Entry 1HYS (X-ray diffraction, 3.00 A resolution); this record covers chains A and B of the 6 polymer chains in the assembly.

# Chain A
Protein: HIV-1 reverse transcriptase
Source organism: Human immunodeficiency virus 1
Notes: EC 2.7.7.49; fragment: p66
UniProt: P03366 (POL_HV1B1); residues 1-553 here correspond to UniProt positions 168-720 (UniProt number = residue number + 167)
Amino-acid sequence (553 residues; numbered 1 to 553; the number before each row is that of its first residue):
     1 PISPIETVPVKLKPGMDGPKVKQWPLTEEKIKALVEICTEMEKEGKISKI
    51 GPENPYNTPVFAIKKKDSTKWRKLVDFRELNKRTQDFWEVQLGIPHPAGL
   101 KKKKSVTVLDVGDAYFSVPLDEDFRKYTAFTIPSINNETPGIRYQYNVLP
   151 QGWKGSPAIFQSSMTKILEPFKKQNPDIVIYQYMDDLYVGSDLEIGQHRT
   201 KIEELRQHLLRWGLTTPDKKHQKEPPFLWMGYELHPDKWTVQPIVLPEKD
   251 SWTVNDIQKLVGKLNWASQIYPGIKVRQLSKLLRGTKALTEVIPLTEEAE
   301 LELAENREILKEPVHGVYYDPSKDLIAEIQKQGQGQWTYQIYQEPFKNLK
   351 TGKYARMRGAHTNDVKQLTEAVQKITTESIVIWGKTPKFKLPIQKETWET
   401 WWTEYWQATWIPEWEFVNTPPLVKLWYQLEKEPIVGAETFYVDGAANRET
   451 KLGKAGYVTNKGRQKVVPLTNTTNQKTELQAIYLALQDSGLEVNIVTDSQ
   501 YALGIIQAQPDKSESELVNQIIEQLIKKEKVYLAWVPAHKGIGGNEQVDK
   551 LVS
Construct notes: engineered mutation Ser-280 (Cys447 in P03366)
From the paper describing this entry:
  - binding site for the 22-nt DNA strand: Gly-359, Ala-360, His-361, Thr-473, Asn-474, Gln-475, Lys-476, Tyr-501, Ile-505
  - binding site for the 23-nt RNA strand: Arg-448, Asn-474, Gln-475, Gln-500, His-539
  - mutagenesis - Q475E, H539D, H539F: decreased catalytic activity (citing earlier work)
  - specificity-determining residues: Gln-475 (proposed by the authors, not directly observed)

# Chain B
Protein: HIV-1 reverse transcriptase
Source organism: Human immunodeficiency virus 1
Notes: EC 2.7.7.49; fragment: p51
UniProt: P03366 (POL_HV1B1); residues 1-425 here correspond to UniProt positions 168-592 (UniProt number = residue number + 167)
Amino-acid sequence (425 residues; each row starts with the number of its first residue):
     1 PISPIETVPVKLKPGMDGPKVKQWPLTEEKIKALVEICTEMEKEGKISKI
    51 GPENPYNTPVFAIKKKDSTKWRKLVDFRELNKRTQDFWEVQLGIPHPAGL
   101 KKKKSVTVLDVGDAYFSVPLDEDFRKYTAFTIPSINNETPGIRYQYNVLP
   151 QGWKGSPAIFQSSMTKILEPFKKQNPDIVIYQYMDDLYVGSDLEIGQHRT
   201 KIEELRQHLLRWGLTTPDKKHQKEPPFLWMGYELHPDKWTVQPIVLPEKD
   251 SWTVNDIQKLVGKLNWASQIYPGIKVRQLSKLLRGTKALTEVIPLTEEAE
   301 LELAENREILKEPVHGVYYDPSKDLIAEIQKQGQGQWTYQIYQEPFKNLK
   351 TGKYARMRGAHTNDVKQLTEAVQKITTESIVIWGKTPKFKLPIQKETWET
   401 WWTEYWQATWIPEWEFVNTPPLVKL
Construct notes: engineered mutation Ser-280 (Cys447 in P03366)
From the paper describing this entry:
  - binding site for the 22-nt DNA strand: Lys-395, Glu-396
  - binding site for the 23-nt RNA strand: Lys-22, Lys-390

# Interface between chain A and chain B
Pairs across the interface (111):
  Val-8(A) / Glu-53(B)
  Pro-9(A) / Glu-53(B)
  Gln-85(A) / Glu-53(B)
  Asp-86(A) / Lys-20(B)  salt bridge
  Asp-86(A) / Pro-55(B)
  Trp-88(A) / Val-21(B)
  Trp-88(A) / Pro-52(B)
  Trp-88(A) / Asn-54(B)
  Trp-88(A) / Pro-55(B)
  Trp-88(A) / Tyr-56(B)
  Trp-88(A) / Asn-57(B)
  Trp-88(A) / Arg-143(B)
  Val-90(A) / Gly-141(B)
  Val-90(A) / Arg-143(B)
  Leu-92(A) / Gln-23(B)
  Leu-92(A) / Asn-137(B)  hydrogen bond (backbone-side chain)
  Gly-93(A) / Asn-137(B)  hydrogen bond (backbone-side chain)
  Pro-95(A) / Asn-136(B)
  Pro-95(A) / Asn-137(B)
  His-96(A) / Asn-136(B)  hydrogen bond (backbone-side chain)
  Gly-99(A) / Asn-136(B)
  Ile-159(A) / Pro-52(B)  hydrophobic
  Gln-161(A) / Pro-140(B)
  Ser-162(A) / Gly-51(B)
  Ser-162(A) / Pro-52(B)
  Thr-165(A) / Thr-139(B)
  Thr-165(A) / Pro-140(B)
  Glu-169(A) / Lys-49(B)  salt bridge
  Lys-172(A) / Thr-139(B)
  Val-179(A) / Glu-138(B)
  Ile-180(A) / Glu-138(B)
  Tyr-181(A) / Ile-135(B)  hydrogen bond (side chain-backbone)
  Tyr-181(A) / Asn-136(B)  hydrogen bond
  Tyr-181(A) / Asn-137(B)
  Tyr-181(A) / Glu-138(B)
  Gln-182(A) / Glu-138(B)
  Gln-182(A) / Thr-139(B)  hydrogen bond
  Gln-182(A) / Pro-140(B)
  Glu-370(A) / Thr-397(B)
  Gln-373(A) / Glu-396(B)
  Gln-373(A) / Thr-397(B)  hydrogen bond
  Gln-373(A) / Thr-400(B)
  Thr-376(A) / Thr-400(B)
  Thr-376(A) / Trp-401(B)
  Thr-377(A) / Pro-25(B)
  Thr-377(A) / Thr-400(B)
  Ile-380(A) / Pro-25(B)  hydrophobic
  Ile-380(A) / Leu-26(B)
  Val-381(A) / Pro-25(B)  hydrophobic
  Val-381(A) / Asn-136(B)  hydrogen bond (backbone-backbone)
  Val-381(A) / Asn-137(B)
  Ile-382(A) / Asn-136(B)
  Trp-383(A) / Glu-28(B)
  Gly-384(A) / Thr-27(B)
  Gly-384(A) / Glu-28(B)  hydrogen bond (backbone-backbone)
  Thr-386(A) / Trp-401(B)
  Trp-402(A) / Lys-331(B)  hydrogen bond (backbone-side chain)
  Tyr-405(A) / Lys-331(B)
  Trp-406(A) / Lys-331(B)
  Trp-406(A) / Lys-424(B)
  Gln-407(A) / Pro-392(B)
  Gln-407(A) / Ile-393(B)
  Gln-407(A) / Gln-394(B)  hydrogen bond
  Gln-407(A) / Asn-418(B)
  Ala-408(A) / Trp-337(B)  hydrophobic
  Ala-408(A) / Asp-364(B)
  Ala-408(A) / Pro-392(B)  hydrogen bond (backbone-backbone)
  Ala-408(A) / Ile-393(B)
  Thr-409(A) / Asp-364(B)  hydrogen bond (backbone-side chain)
  Trp-410(A) / Asn-363(B)
  Trp-410(A) / Val-365(B)
  Trp-410(A) / Trp-401(B)
  Trp-410(A) / Tyr-405(B)
  Pro-412(A) / Trp-401(B)
  Pro-433(A) / Asn-255(B)
  Pro-433(A) / Thr-290(B)
  Ile-434(A) / Thr-290(B)  hydrogen bond (backbone-side chain)
  Val-435(A) / Thr-290(B)
  Gly-436(A) / Thr-290(B)  hydrogen bond (backbone-side chain)
  Thr-439(A) / Lys-287(B)
  Thr-439(A) / Ala-288(B)
  Thr-439(A) / Leu-289(B)
  Tyr-441(A) / Gln-258(B)
  Tyr-441(A) / Thr-286(B)
  Tyr-441(A) / Lys-287(B)  hydrogen bond (side chain-backbone)
  Val-458(A) / Thr-286(B)
  Thr-459(A) / Thr-286(B)
  Asn-460(A) / Thr-286(B)
  Asn-494(A) / Leu-289(B)
  Asn-494(A) / Thr-290(B)
  Val-496(A) / Leu-289(B)  hydrophobic
  Leu-503(A) / Pro-421(B)  hydrophobic
  Gln-507(A) / Pro-421(B)
  Tyr-532(A) / Asn-255(B)  hydrogen bond
  Tyr-532(A) / Leu-289(B)  hydrophobic
  Trp-535(A) / Lys-259(B)
  Trp-535(A) / Gly-262(B)
  Val-536(A) / Gln-258(B)
  Pro-537(A) / Gly-262(B)
  Pro-537(A) / Asn-265(B)
  Lys-540(A) / Asn-265(B)
  Gly-541(A) / Ser-280(B)
  Ile-542(A) / Gln-258(B)  hydrogen bond (backbone-side chain)
  Ile-542(A) / Val-261(B)  hydrophobic
  Ile-542(A) / Ser-280(B)
  Gly-543(A) / Gln-258(B)
  Gly-543(A) / Leu-283(B)  hydrogen bond (backbone-backbone)
  Gly-543(A) / Arg-284(B)
  Gly-543(A) / Gly-285(B)
  Gly-544(A) / Gly-285(B)
  Gly-544(A) / Thr-286(B)
Interface residues without a listed pair, chain A (69 interface residues in all): Phe-87, Gln-91, Leu-100, Ala-158, Arg-358, Gly-504, Ala-534, Gln-547
Interface residues without a listed pair, chain B (63 interface residues in all): Lys-22, Thr-131, Val-254, Glu-291, Gly-333, Thr-362, Leu-368, Val-417, Pro-420

# In short
69 residues of chain A face 63 of chain B across their interface; the contacts include 19 hydrogen bonds and 2
salt bridges. Polar pairs include Asp-86(A)/Lys-20(B), Glu-169(A)/Lys-49(B) and Leu-92(A)/Asn-137(B). From the
paper: a binding site for the 22-nt DNA strand at Gly-359(A), Ala-360(A) and Lys-395(B) among others; Q475E,
H539D and H539F of chain A reduce catalytic activity.
Chain A is HIV-1 reverse transcriptase and chain B is HIV-1 reverse transcriptase, both from Human
immunodeficiency virus 1; the structure, Crystal structure of HIV-1 reverse transcriptase in complex with a
polypurine tract rna:dna, was determined by X-ray diffraction.
